Entry 6RZT (electron microscopy, 14.70 A resolution (very low resolution: no residue pairs are listed; an interface is given only as per-side residue counts)); this record covers chains A and B of the 12 polymer chains in the assembly.

== Chain A (and B) ==
Molecule: Putative mitochondrial dynamin protein
Source organism: Chaetomium thermophilum
Notes: chain B of this document is another copy of the same molecule, construct and numbering; everything in this record applies to it too
UniProt: G0SGC7 (G0SGC7_CHATD); numbering as in UniProt (aligned over 219-913)
Chain sequence (695 residues; each row starts with the number of its first residue):
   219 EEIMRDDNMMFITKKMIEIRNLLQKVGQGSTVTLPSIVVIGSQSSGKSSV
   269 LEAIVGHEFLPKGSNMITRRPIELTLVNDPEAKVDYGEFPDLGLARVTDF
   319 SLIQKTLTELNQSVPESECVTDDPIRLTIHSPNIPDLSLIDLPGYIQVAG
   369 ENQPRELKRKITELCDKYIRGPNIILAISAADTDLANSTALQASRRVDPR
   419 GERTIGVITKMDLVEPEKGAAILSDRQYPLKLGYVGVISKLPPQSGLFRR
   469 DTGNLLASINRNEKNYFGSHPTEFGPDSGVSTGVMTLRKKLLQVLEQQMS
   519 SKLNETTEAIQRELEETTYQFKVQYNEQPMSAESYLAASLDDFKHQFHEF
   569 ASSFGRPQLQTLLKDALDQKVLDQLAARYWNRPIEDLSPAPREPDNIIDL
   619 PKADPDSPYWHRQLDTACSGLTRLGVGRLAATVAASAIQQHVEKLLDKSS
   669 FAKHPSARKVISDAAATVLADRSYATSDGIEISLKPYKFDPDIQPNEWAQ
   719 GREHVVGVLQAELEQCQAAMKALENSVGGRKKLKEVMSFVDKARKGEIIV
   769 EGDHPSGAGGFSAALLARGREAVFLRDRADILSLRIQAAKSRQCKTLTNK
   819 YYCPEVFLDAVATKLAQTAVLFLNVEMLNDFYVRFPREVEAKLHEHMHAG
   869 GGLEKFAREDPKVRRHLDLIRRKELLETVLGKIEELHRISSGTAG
Disordered / not traced: 219-223, 333-338, 365-374, 459-470, 911-913
Cystine bridges: Cys812-Cys821
UniProt features mapped onto this chain:
  - region: Gly259 to Ser266 (G1 motif), Ile285 to Arg287 (G2 motif), Asp359 to Gly362 (G3 motif), Thr427 to Asp430 (G4 motif), Ile456 to Leu459 (G5 motif)
  - binding site (GTP): Ser262, Gly264, Lys265, Ser266, Ser267, Gly281, Lys428, Asp430, Ser457
  - binding site (Mg(2+)): Ser266, Thr286, Asp359
  - mutagenesis: Asp559 (D559A: Impaired mitochondrial morphology), Lys562 (K562A: Impaired mitochondrial morphology), Phe840 (F840D: Abolished GTPase activity)
Reported in the primary citation:
  - self-association interface (contacts with another copy of this molecule): Phe779, Ser780
  - mutagenesis - Y537A, D559A, K562A, R646A: unchanged binding to liposome
  - mutagenesis - Y537A, D559A, K562A, R646A: unchanged catalytic activity on liposome

== How chain A and chain B interact ==
At this resolution (15 A) residue pairs are not listed: 14 residues of chain A and 14 of chain B lie at the interface.

== Summary ==
Chain A and chain B each contribute 14 residues to their interface. UniProt lists 9 GTP-binding residues, 3
Mg2+-binding residues and 3 mutagenesis sites on chain A. The paper reports that Y537A, D559A and K562A of
chain A, among others, leave binding to liposome unchanged; a self-association interface involving Phe779(A)
and Ser780(A).
Chain A and chain B are both Putative mitochondrial dynamin protein (Chaetomium thermophilum); the structure,
Structure of s-Mgm1 decorating the outer surface of tubulated lipid membranes, was determined by electron
microscopy (same publication as 6RZU, 6RZV, 6RZW and 6QL4).
